Entry 6J4X (electron microscopy, 4.30 A resolution (low resolution: residue-level contacts below are approximate; hydrogen-bond / salt-bridge calls are withheld)); this record covers chains T and a of the 26 polymer chains in the assembly.

== Chain T ==
Molecule: 198-nt DNA strand
Sequence (198 nucleotides; numbered -72 to 125; the number before each row is that of its first residue; numbers below 1 keep their minus sign (DA-72 is residue -72)):
   -72 ATCAGAATCC CGGTGCCGAG GCCGCTCAAT TGGTCGTAGA CAGCTCTAGC ACCGCTTAAA
   -12 CGCACGTACG CGCTGTCCCC CGCGTTTTAA CCGCCAAGGG GATTACACCC AAGACACCAG
    48 GCACGAGACA GAAAAAAACA ACGAAAACGG CCACCACCCA AACACACCAA ACACAAGAGC
   108 TAATTGACTG ACGTAAGC
Not modelled in the structure: 55-125

== Chain a ==
Protein: Histone H3.3
Source organism: Homo sapiens
UniProtKB: P84243 (H33_HUMAN); residues 0-135 here correspond to UniProt positions 1-136 (UniProt number = residue number + 1)
Chain sequence (139 residues; row label = number of the first residue in the row; numbers below 1 keep their minus sign (Gly-3 is residue -3)):
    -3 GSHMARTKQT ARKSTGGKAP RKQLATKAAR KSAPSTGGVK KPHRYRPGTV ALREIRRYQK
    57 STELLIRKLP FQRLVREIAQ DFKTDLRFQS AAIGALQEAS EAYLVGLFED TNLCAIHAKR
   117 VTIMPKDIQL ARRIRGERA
Not modelled in the structure: -3 to 37, 135
Sequence notes: expression tag (-3 to -1)
Curated features (UniProtKB/Swiss-Prot):
  - site: Ser31 (Interaction with ZMYND11)
  - modified residue: Arg2 (Asymmetric dimethylarginine), Thr3 (Phosphothreonine), Lys4 (Allysine), Gln5 (5-glutamyl dopamine), Thr6 (Phosphothreonine), Arg8 (Citrulline), Lys9 (N6,N6,N6-trimethyllysine), Ser10 (ADP-ribosylserine), Thr11 (Phosphothreonine), Lys14 (N6-(2-hydroxyisobutyryl)lysine), Arg17 (Asymmetric dimethylarginine), Lys18 (N6-(2-hydroxyisobutyryl)lysine), Lys23 (N6-(2-hydroxyisobutyryl)lysine), Arg26 (Citrulline), Lys27 (N6,N6,N6-trimethyllysine), Ser28 (ADP-ribosylserine), Ser31 (Phosphoserine), Lys36 (N6,N6,N6-trimethyllysine), Lys37 (N6-methyllysine), Tyr41 (Phosphotyrosine) and 9 more in UniProt
  - lipidation: Lys18 (N6-decanoyllysine)

== Chain T / chain a interface ==
Residue-residue contacts - 16 pairs, chain T then chain a:
  DG-24(T) with Arg83(a); Phe84(a); Gln85(a)
  DC-23(T) with Arg72(a); Leu82(a); Arg83(a); Phe84(a)
  DA-14(T) with Arg63(a)
  DA-13(T) with Arg63(a)
  DG-7(T) with Arg40(a)
  DA-5(T) with Arg42(a)
  DC-4(T) with Thr118(a)
  DG-3(T) with Arg116(a); Val117(a); Thr118(a)
  DC-2(T) with Arg116(a)
Interface residues without a listed pair, chain T (10 interface residues in all): DC-8
Interface residues without a listed pair, chain a (12 interface residues in all): Met120

== In short ==
The interface between chain T and chain a involves 10 residues on one side and 12 on the other.
Here chain T is a 198-nt DNA strand and chain a is Histone H3.3 (Homo sapiens). Entry 6J4X (RNA polymerase II
elongation complex bound with Elf1 and Spt4/5, stalled at SHL(-1) of the nucleosome ...) was determined by
electron microscopy together with 6IR9, 6J4W, 6J4Y, 6J4Z, 6J50 and 6J51 from the same study.
